PDB entry 4F7F | X-ray diffraction, 1.80 A resolution | chains A and B

== Chain A (and B) ==
Protein: Agap005208-pa
From: Anopheles gambiae
Notes: fragment: obp20; chain B of this document is another copy of the same molecule, construct and numbering; everything in this record applies to it too
Reference sequence: Q7Q9J3 (Q7Q9J3_ANOGA); residues 2-120 here correspond to UniProt positions 24-142 (UniProt number = residue number + 22)
Amino-acid sequence (120 residues; each row starts with the number of its first residue):
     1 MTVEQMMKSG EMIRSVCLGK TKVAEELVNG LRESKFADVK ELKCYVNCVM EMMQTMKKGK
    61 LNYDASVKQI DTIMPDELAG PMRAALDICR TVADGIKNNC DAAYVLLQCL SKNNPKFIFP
Disordered / not traced: 1
Construct notes: expression tag (1)
Disulfide bonds: C17-C48, C44-C100, C89-C109
Ligand contacts:
  - nonaethylene glycol (2PE): Q54, Q69, T72
  - PG6 (1-(2-methoxy-ethoxy)-2-{2-[2-(2-methoxy-ethoxy]-ethoxy}-ethane): M6, M7, G10, E11, R14, R32, M53, T55, S66, M74, M82, L110, I118, F119, P120

== Chain A / chain B interface ==
Residue-residue contacts - 18 pairs, chain A then chain B:
  K8(A) - R32(B)
  M12(A) - L78(B)  hydrophobic
  M12(A) - I118(B)  hydrophobic
  S15(A) - E77(B)
  V16(A) - E77(B)
  V16(A) - L78(B)  hydrophobic
  G19(A) - E77(B)
  C48(A) - V3(B)  hydrophobic
  E51(A) - V3(B)
  E51(A) - E4(B)
  E51(A) - M7(B)
  M52(A) - M6(B)  hydrophobic
  M52(A) - M7(B)
  Q54(A) - M7(B)
  Q54(A) - E11(B)  hydrogen bond
  K57(A) - E4(B)
  K58(A) - E4(B)  hydrogen bond (backbone-side chain)
  K68(A) - E25(B)  salt bridge
Interface residues without a listed pair, chain A (15 interface residues in all): Q5, K20, T72
Interface residues without a listed pair, chain B (14 interface residues in all): N29, E33, P75, P115

== Overview ==
15 residues of chain A face 14 of chain B across their interface; the contacts include 2 hydrogen bonds and 1
salt bridge. Polar contacts include K68(A)-E25(B), Q54(A)-E11(B) and K58(A)-E4(B). Ligands of chain A:
nonaethylene glycol and compound PG6.
Chain A and chain B are both Agap005208-pa (Anopheles gambiae); the structure, Structure of Anopheles gambiae
odorant binding protein 20, was determined by X-ray diffraction, deposited together with 3V2L and 3VB1.
